PDB entry 6TOA | electron microscopy, 3.47 A resolution | chains C and A of the 7 polymer chains in the assembly

# Chain C
Protein: Adaptor protein Rcc01688
Organism: Rhodobacter capsulatus DE442
UniProtKB: D5ATZ4 (D5ATZ4_RHOCB); residue numbers follow UniProt; this construct covers 1-197
Amino-acid sequence (197 residues; row label = number of the first residue in the row):
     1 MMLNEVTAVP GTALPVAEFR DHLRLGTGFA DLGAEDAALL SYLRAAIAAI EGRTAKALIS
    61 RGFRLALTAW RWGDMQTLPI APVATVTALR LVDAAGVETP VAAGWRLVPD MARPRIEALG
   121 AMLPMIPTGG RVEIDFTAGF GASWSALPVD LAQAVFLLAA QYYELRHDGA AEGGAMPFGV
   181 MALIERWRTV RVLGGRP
Disordered / not traced: 31-32, 172-174

# Chain A
Protein: Portal protein Rcc01684
Organism: Rhodobacter capsulatus DE442
UniProtKB: D5ATZ0 (D5ATZ0_RHOCB); numbering as in UniProt (aligned over 1-396)
Amino-acid sequence (396 residues; each row starts with the number of its first residue):
     1 MGLNFFRKAA PEVRTEPVAE RKASVTGRIV AMASGAGRPV WGPRDTVSLM RTGFAGNPVG
    61 FRSVKLIAEA TAAVPLICQD AERRYEIHPV LDLLRRPNAG QGRAELFEAL IGQILLSGNG
   121 YLEAVCPEPG VPRELHVLRS DRMAVVPGAD GWPVGYDYTV GGRKHRFDMT GHPDPICHIK
   181 SFHPTDDHYG LSPMQAAAVA LDVHNAASAW SKALLDNAAR PSGAIIYKGA DGQGVLAPEQ
   241 YERLIFEMET HHQGARNAGR PMLLEGGLDW KPMGFSPSDM EFHETKAAAA REIALAFGVP
   301 PMLIGIPGDA TYANYAEANR AFYRLTVLPL LTRVSAALAW WLSGYLGAQI ELKPDLDQVP
   361 ALAVERDQLW ARIGAAGFLS NSEKRVLLGL PPTAEG
Disordered / not traced: 1-23, 394-396

# How chain C and chain A interact
Contacting residue pairs (20):
  R53(C) - D231(A)  salt bridge
  R53(C) - Q233(A)  hydrogen bond (side chain-backbone)
  R53(C) - V235(A)
  R71(C) - I245(A)
  R71(C) - E249(A)  salt bridge
  P79(C) - P238(A)  hydrophobic
  M181(C) - D231(A)
  M181(C) - Q233(A)
  R188(C) - V235(A)
  T189(C) - V235(A)
  R191(C) - L236(A)  hydrogen bond (side chain-backbone)
  R191(C) - Y241(A)
  L193(C) - Y241(A)  hydrogen bond (backbone-side chain)
  L193(C) - I245(A)  hydrophobic
  G194(C) - M248(A)
  G195(C) - I245(A)
  G195(C) - Q253(A)
  R196(C) - E249(A)
  R196(C) - Q253(A)
  R196(C) - G254(A)
Interface residues without a listed pair, chain C (12 interface residues in all): M1
Interface residues without a listed pair, chain A (14 interface residues in all): G234, A237, E242

# Summary
12 residues of chain C face 14 of chain A across their interface, with 3 hydrogen bonds and 2 salt bridges.
Among the polar pairs are R53(C)-D231(A), R71(C)-E249(A) and R53(C)-Q233(A).
Chain C is Adaptor protein Rcc01688 and chain A is Portal protein Rcc01684, both from Rhodobacter capsulatus
DE442; the structure, Neck of empty GTA particle computed with C6 symmetry, was determined by electron
microscopy (same publication as 6TB9, 6TBA, 6TE8, 6TE9, 6TEB, 6TEH and 3 further entries).
